Entry 4IFD (X-ray diffraction, 2.81 A resolution); this record covers chains F and I of the 12 polymer chains in the assembly.

== Chain F ==
Protein: Exosome complex component MTR3
Organism: Saccharomyces cerevisiae
UniProt: P48240 (MTR3_YEAST); numbering as in UniProt (aligned over 1-250)
Amino-acid sequence (250 residues; row label = number of the first residue in the row):
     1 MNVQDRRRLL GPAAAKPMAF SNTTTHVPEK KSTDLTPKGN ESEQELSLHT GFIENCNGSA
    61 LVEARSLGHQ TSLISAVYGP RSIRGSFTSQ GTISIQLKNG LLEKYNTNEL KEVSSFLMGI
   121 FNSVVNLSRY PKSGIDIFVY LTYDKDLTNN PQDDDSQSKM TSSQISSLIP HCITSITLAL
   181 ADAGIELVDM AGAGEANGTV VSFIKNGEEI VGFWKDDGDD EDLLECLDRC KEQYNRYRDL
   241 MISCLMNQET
Unresolved in the structure: 1-3, 23-41, 150-162, 249-250
Construct notes: engineered mutation Ser75 (Thr in P48240), Thr161 (Met in P48240)

== Chain I ==
Protein: Exosome complex component CSL4
Organism: Saccharomyces cerevisiae
UniProt: P53859 (CSL4_YEAST); residues 1-292 here = UniProt positions 1-292
Amino-acid sequence (301 residues; row label = number of the first residue in the row; numbers below 1 keep their minus sign (Met-8 is residue -8)):
    -8 MKHHHHHHPM ACNFQFPEIA YPGKLICPQY GTENKDGEDI IFNYVPGPGT KLIQYEHNGR
    52 TLEAITATLV GTVRCEEEKK TDQEEEREGT DQSTEEEKSV DASPNDVTRR TVKNILVSVL
   112 PGTEKGRKTN KYANNDFANN LPKEGDIVLT RVTRLSLQRA NVEILAVEDK PSPIDSGIGS
   172 NGSGIVAAGG GSGAATFSVS QASSDLGETF RGIIRSQDVR STDRDRVKVI ECFKPGDIVR
   232 AQVLSLGDGT NYYLTTARND LGVVFARAAN GAGGLMYATD WQMMTSPVTG ATEKRKCAKP
   292 F
Unresolved in the structure: -8 to 0, 72-98, 114-125, 163-184, 292
Construct notes: expression tag (-8 to 0)
Disulfides: Cys3-Cys66

== Chain F / chain I interface ==
Contacting residue pairs - 48 pairs, chain F then chain I:
  Pro80(F) with Ala129(I); Phe201(I)
  Arg81(F) with Glu199(I), salt bridge; Phe201(I)
  Ser82(F) with Glu199(I), hydrogen bond (backbone-backbone); Thr200(I); Phe201(I)
  Ile83(F) with Gly240(I)
  Arg84(F) with Arg202(I); Gly240(I); Thr241(I)
  Ser86(F) with Asp239(I); Gly240(I), hydrogen bond (backbone-backbone)
  Phe87(F) with Gly238(I); Asp239(I); Gly240(I)
  Asn126(F) with Lys42(I)
  Arg129(F) with Pro39(I); Gly40(I); Thr41(I)
  Lys132(F) with Phe201(I); Leu237(I), hydrogen bond (side chain-backbone); Asp239(I), hydrogen bond (side chain-backbone); Gly240(I); Asn242(I); Tyr243(I)
  Ser133(F) with Leu132(I); Phe201(I)
  Ala181(F) with Val61(I)
  Ala183(F) with Asp127(I)
  Gly184(F) with Leu60(I)
  Ile185(F) with Leu60(I)
  Glu186(F) with Gly40(I), hydrogen bond (side chain-backbone); Thr59(I), hydrogen bond; Leu60(I); Asn130(I)
  Leu187(F) with Pro13(I); Thr59(I), hydrogen bond (backbone-backbone)
  Val188(F) with Gly14(I); Ile44(I), hydrophobic
  Asp189(F) with Pro13(I); Gly14(I)
  Met190(F) with Pro13(I), hydrogen bond (backbone-backbone)
  Ile242(F) with Tyr12(I), hydrophobic
  Leu245(F) with Val61(I)
  Met246(F) with Ile10(I), hydrophobic; Ala11(I); Tyr12(I), hydrophobic
Also at the interface, not in a pair above, chain F (28 interface residues in all): Asn57, Gly85, Tyr130, Pro131, Lys205
Also at the interface, not in a pair above, chain I (34 interface residues in all): Gly38, Tyr46, Thr57, Ala58, Gln192, Gly198

== In short ==
The interface between chain F and chain I involves 28 residues on one side and 34 on the other; the contacts
include 8 hydrogen bonds and 1 salt bridge. Polar pairs include Arg81(F)-Glu199(I), Lys132(F)-Leu237(I) and
Lys132(F)-Asp239(I).
Here chain F is Exosome complex component MTR3 and chain I is Exosome complex component CSL4, both from
Saccharomyces cerevisiae. Entry 4IFD (Crystal structure of an 11-subunit eukaryotic exosome complex bound to
RNA) was determined by X-ray diffraction.
